7LM7 - chain A; structure by X-ray diffraction, 3.12 A resolution.

== Chain A ==
Name: Adhesion protein
From: Streptococcus pseudopneumoniae 5247
UniProtKB: V8IJK5 (V8IJK5_9STRE); residues 29-305 here = UniProt positions 29-305
Sequence (295 residues; numbered 17 to 311; the number before each row is that of its first residue):
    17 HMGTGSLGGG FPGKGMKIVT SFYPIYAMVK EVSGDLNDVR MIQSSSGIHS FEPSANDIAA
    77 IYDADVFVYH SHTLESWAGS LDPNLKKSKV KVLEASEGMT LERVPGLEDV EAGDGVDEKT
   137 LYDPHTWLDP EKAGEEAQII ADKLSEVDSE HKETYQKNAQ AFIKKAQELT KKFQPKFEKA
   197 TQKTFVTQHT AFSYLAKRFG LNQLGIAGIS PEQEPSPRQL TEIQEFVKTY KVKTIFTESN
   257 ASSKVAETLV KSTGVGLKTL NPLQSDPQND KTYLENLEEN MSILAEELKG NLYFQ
Not modelled in the structure: 17-27, 128-132, 256-258, 306-311
Construct notes: expression tag (17-28, 306-311); engineered mutation Gln280 (Glu in V8IJK5)
Bound ions: Zn2+ site 1: His65, His141, His205; Zn2+ site 2: Glu68, Glu184; Zn2+ site 3: His88, Glu110; Zn2+ site 4: Glu113, Glu302; Zn2+ site 5: Glu118, Glu238, Glu241; Zn2+ site 6 near Asp125 (its only coordinating residue here); Zn2+ site 7: Glu127, Glu194; Zn2+ site 8: Asp164, His167; Zn2+ site 9 near His167 (its only coordinating residue here); Zn2+ site 10 near Glu294 (its only coordinating residue here)
What the authors report for this chain:
  - Zn2+ coordination: His65, His141, His205
  - mutagenesis - H141A, E280Q: decreased binding to Zn2+
  - mutagenesis - H141A (Tm change 18.75 degC), E280Q (Tm change 9.91 degC): decreased stability in response to Zn2+
  - mutagenesis - E280Q: unchanged growth in response to Zn2+
  - mutagenesis - H141A, E280Q: decreased binding to Zn(II)
  - mutagenesis - H141A (Tm change 18.75 degC), E280Q (Tm change 9.91 degC): decreased stability in response to Zn(II)
  - mutagenesis - H141A: decreased growth in response to Zn2+

== Overview ==
The Zn2+ site 1 is built by His65, His141 and His205. Glu68 and Glu184 coordinate Zn2+ site 2. From the paper:
H141A and E280Q reduce binding to Zn2+; Zn2+ coordination by His65, His141 and His205.
Chain A is Adhesion protein (Streptococcus pseudopneumoniae 5247); the structure, Crystal structure of the
Zn(II)-bound AdcAII E280Q mutant variant of Streptococcus pneumoniae, was determined by X-ray diffraction
(same publication as 7LM5 and 7LM6).
